Entry 8VBX (electron microscopy, 3.23 A resolution); this record covers chains O and D of the 24 polymer chains in the assembly.

# Chain O
Molecule: Tail fiber (gp47)
From: Pectobacterium phage PhiM1
UniProt: A0A1P7WFW3 (A0A1P7WFW3_9CAUD); numbering as in UniProt (aligned over 1-534)
Sequence (534 residues; numbered 1 to 534; the number before each row is that of its first residue):
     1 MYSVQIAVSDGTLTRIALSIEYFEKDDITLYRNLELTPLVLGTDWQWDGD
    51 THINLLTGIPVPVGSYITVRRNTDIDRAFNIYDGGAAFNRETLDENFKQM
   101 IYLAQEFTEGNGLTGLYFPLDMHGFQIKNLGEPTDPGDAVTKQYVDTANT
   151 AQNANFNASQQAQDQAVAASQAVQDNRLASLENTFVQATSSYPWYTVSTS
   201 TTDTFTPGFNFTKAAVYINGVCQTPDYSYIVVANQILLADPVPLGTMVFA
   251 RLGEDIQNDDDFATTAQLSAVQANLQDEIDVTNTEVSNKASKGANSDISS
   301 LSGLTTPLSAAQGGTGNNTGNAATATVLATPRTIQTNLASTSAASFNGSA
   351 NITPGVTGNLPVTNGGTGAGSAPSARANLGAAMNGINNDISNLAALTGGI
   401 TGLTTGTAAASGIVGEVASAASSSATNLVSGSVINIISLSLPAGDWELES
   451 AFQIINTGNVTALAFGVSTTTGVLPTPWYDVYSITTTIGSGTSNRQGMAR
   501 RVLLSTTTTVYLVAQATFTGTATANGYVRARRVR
Unresolved in the structure: 10-13, 36, 43, 57-64, 150-534

# Chain D
Molecule: Tail nozzle (gp51)
From: Pectobacterium phage PhiM1
UniProt: A0A1P7WFX2 (A0A1P7WFX2_9CAUD); residues 1-776 here = UniProt positions 1-776
Sequence (776 residues; row label = number of the first residue in the row):
     1 MAFDGSIKSLLQGVSQQVPRERLDGQVSVQLNRLSDVVNGNRRRPGARYL
    51 ADVPTTSQYDDHVFASYVDVQDTANHVIINTETGQLLVISEDFSTTLHNS
   101 TQQYLVASAASAIQTATLRGDLYIANTEKAPTKVFGSTTQQDPTKAGFYF
   151 VRTPALQKDYDITLSNSTGTYTYTYRTPTGTGTGDADLAKPSYIISDLLA
   201 KINAQTGTHGITATAYDAYMFLSSNTVSLSVTTNAGSTYATGSNQSRVSV
   251 VSDLPARLPAVGNGASVAVGTTERNFVWYQYDSATSVWKEAGAYGSPTGF
   301 SNMPIRISLDGVYTVETPAYEGRLAGSDETNEDPGFIDNGVTGFGAYQGR
   351 LVILAGPEVCMSAAGNPLRWYRSTVTALLTDDPINIFSGAATSTNFRHCV
   401 QFNKDLLLFARSCQAVVPSSNAAITPQTAQIVITSGYTTDTLAQPGVVGR
   451 SVLYSMPRTEHFAGVLEIIPSNTTDSQYTSNDITAHIPRYLPGRIRSIVS
   501 STTSNSSAFICTGDSRSLFIQDYLWSGDEKVQSAWHQWTLPYPIVCTWFV
   551 RDRVYIGMRDGTTILVVTIEPQAGNTIDSYVRPFSDVYLRVTITDRQFAL
   601 PTRLRAAVGSGEGLFITFADTSMGGMWVGYESIDPTTYVVTTVRNVPDGE
   651 YFVGLRYTSVLSPTPPLVRDANGIVIGTYQSLLVRYELTLKDSGEFHAII
   701 TDSSRTLTDGNYSSLVYSSTELLPNNPTDASLGRTIIPVRAQAQDTVATF
   751 EANADTDLCILDIEYVLQYRARRKRI
Unresolved in the structure: 1, 143-264, 272-275

# Chain O / chain D interface
Contacting residue pairs - 15 pairs, chain O then chain D:
  Glu24(O) with Arg644(D), salt bridge
  Gly85(O) with Trp627(D); Val628(D); Gly629(D), hydrogen bond (backbone-backbone)
  Phe88(O) with Leu723(D); Pro724(D), hydrophobic; Asn725(D), hydrogen bond (backbone-backbone)
  Asn89(O) with Asn645(D); Asn725(D)
  Arg90(O) with Leu723(D); Pro724(D), hydrogen bond (side chain-backbone); Asn725(D)
  Glu91(O) with Asn645(D)
  Glu95(O) with Arg644(D), salt bridge; Asn645(D)
Other interface residues (no listed pair), chain O (14 interface residues in all): Phe79, Asn80, Asp83, Gly84, Ala86, Ala87, Thr92
Other interface residues (no listed pair), chain D (12 interface residues in all): Met626, Val643, Leu722, Thr728

# Overview
14 residues of chain O face 12 of chain D across their interface, with 3 hydrogen bonds and 2 salt bridges.
Polar contacts include Glu24(O)-Arg644(D), Glu95(O)-Arg644(D) and Arg90(O)-Pro724(D).
Chain O is Tail fiber (gp47) and chain D is Tail nozzle (gp51), both from Pectobacterium phage PhiM1; the
structure, C6 nozzle and fibre complex of the mature bacteriophage PhiM1 particle, was determined by electron
microscopy, deposited together with 8VB0, 8VB2 and 8VB4.
